9GGJ - chains A and B of the 4 polymer chains in the assembly; structure by X-ray diffraction, 2.00 A resolution.

[Chain A (and B)]
Protein: Argininosuccinate lyase, chloroplastic
From: Arabidopsis thaliana
Notes: EC 4.3.2.1; chain B of this document is another copy of the same molecule, construct and numbering; everything in this record applies to it too
UniProt: Q9LEU8 (ARLY_ARATH); numbering as in UniProt (aligned over 56-517)
Sequence (465 residues; each row starts with the number of its first residue):
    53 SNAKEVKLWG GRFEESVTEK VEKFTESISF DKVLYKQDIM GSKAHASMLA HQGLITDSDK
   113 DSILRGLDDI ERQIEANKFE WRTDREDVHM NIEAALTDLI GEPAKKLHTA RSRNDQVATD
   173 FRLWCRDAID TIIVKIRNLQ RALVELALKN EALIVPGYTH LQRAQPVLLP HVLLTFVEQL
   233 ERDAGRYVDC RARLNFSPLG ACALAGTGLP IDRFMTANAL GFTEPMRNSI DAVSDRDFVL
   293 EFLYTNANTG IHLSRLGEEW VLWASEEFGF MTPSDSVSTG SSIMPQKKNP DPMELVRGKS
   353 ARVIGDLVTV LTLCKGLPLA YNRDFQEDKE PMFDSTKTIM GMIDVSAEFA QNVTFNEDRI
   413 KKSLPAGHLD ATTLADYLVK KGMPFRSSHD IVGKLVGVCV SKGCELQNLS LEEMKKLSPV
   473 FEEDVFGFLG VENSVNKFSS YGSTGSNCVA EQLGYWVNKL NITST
Disordered / not traced: 53-66 (chain B: 53-63, 516-517)
Sequence notes: expression tag (53-55)
Swiss-Prot annotation at these positions:
  - active site: His212 (Proton acceptor), Ser333 (Proton donor)
  - binding site (2-(N(omega)-L-arginino)succinate): Ser79, Asn166, Thr211, Asn341, Tyr373, Gln378, Lys381
  - site: Glu346 (Increases basicity of active site His)
Ligand contacts:
  - argininosuccinate (AS1): Ser79, Asp83, Asp139, His141, Ser164, Arg165, Asn166, Val169, Ala255, Tyr373, Phe377, Gln378, Lys381
  - fumaric acid (FUM): Thr211, His212, Ala216, Gln217

[Interface between chain A and chain B]
Residue-residue contacts - 180 pairs, chain A then chain B:
  His160(A) with Phe437(B)
  Thr161(A) with Phe437(B)
  Gly209(A) with Leu256(B)
  Tyr210(A) with Leu256(B); Leu371(B); Ala372(B), hydrogen bond (backbone-backbone); Tyr373(B)
  Thr211(A) with Asn166(B); Ala255(B); Tyr373(B)
  His212(A) with Tyr373(B), hydrogen bond (backbone-backbone); Arg375(B)
  Ala216(A) with Leu256(B), hydrophobic
  Gln217(A) with Leu256(B)
  His223(A) with Asn280(B), hydrogen bond (backbone-side chain); Ser281(B), hydrogen bond; Ile282(B)
  Val224(A) with Ile282(B), hydrophobic; Leu371(B), hydrophobic
  Leu226(A) with Asn280(B)
  Thr227(A) with Asn280(B), hydrogen bond; Ile282(B); Asp283(B)
  Phe228(A) with Leu371(B), hydrophobic
  Glu230(A) with Arg279(B), salt bridge; Asp283(B)
  Gln231(A) with Asp283(B)
  Arg234(A) with Arg245(B); Met278(B); Asp283(B), salt bridge; Asp287(B), salt bridge; Asp289(B), salt bridge
  Gly237(A) with Arg245(B)
  Arg238(A) with Arg245(B); Asp289(B), salt bridge; Glu293(B), salt bridge
  Asp241(A) with Asp241(B); Arg245(B), salt bridge
  Arg245(A) with Arg234(B); Gly237(B); Arg238(B); Asp241(B), salt bridge
  Leu256(A) with Gly209(B); Tyr210(B); Gln217(B)
  Ala257(A) with Gln217(B); Val219(B), hydrophobic; Phe490(B); Ser495(B); Thr496(B), hydrogen bond (backbone-backbone)
  Gly258(A) with Phe490(B); Ser492(B); Ser495(B)
  Thr259(A) with Asp428(B); Phe490(B); Ser491(B), hydrogen bond (backbone-backbone); Ser492(B), hydrogen bond (backbone-side chain)
  Gly260(A) with Asp428(B), hydrogen bond (backbone-side chain); Lys432(B), hydrogen bond (backbone-side chain); Lys489(B); Ser491(B), hydrogen bond (backbone-side chain)
  Leu261(A) with Asp428(B); Val431(B), hydrophobic; Lys432(B)
  Arg265(A) with Tyr493(B), hydrogen bond (side chain-backbone)
  Phe266(A) with Tyr493(B), hydrophobic
  Pro277(A) with Tyr493(B), hydrophobic
  Met278(A) with Arg234(B); Tyr493(B)
  Arg279(A) with Glu230(B); Tyr493(B); Gly494(B); Gln504(B), hydrogen bond; Tyr507(B)
  Asn280(A) with His223(B), hydrogen bond (side chain-backbone); Leu226(B); Thr227(B), hydrogen bond; Gly494(B)
  Ser281(A) with His223(B), hydrogen bond; Gly494(B), hydrogen bond (backbone-backbone)
  Ile282(A) with His223(B); Val224(B), hydrophobic; Thr227(B)
  Asp283(A) with Thr227(B); Glu230(B); Gln231(B); Arg234(B), salt bridge
  Ser286(A) with Arg307(B), hydrogen bond (backbone-side chain)
  Asp287(A) with Arg234(B), salt bridge
  Asp289(A) with Arg234(B), salt bridge; Arg238(B), salt bridge; Asn300(B); His304(B), salt bridge
  Leu292(A) with Tyr296(B); Asn300(B); Ile303(B), hydrophobic
  Glu293(A) with Arg238(B), salt bridge; Tyr296(B), hydrogen bond (backbone-side chain)
  Tyr296(A) with Leu292(B); Glu293(B), hydrogen bond (side chain-backbone); Tyr296(B), hydrophobic
  Asn300(A) with Asp289(B); Leu292(B)
  Ile303(A) with Leu363(B); Cys366(B), hydrophobic; Lys367(B)
  His304(A) with Asp289(B), salt bridge
  Ser306(A) with Lys367(B); Gly368(B), hydrogen bond (side chain-backbone)
  Arg307(A) with Ser286(B), hydrogen bond (side chain-backbone); Cys366(B); Leu369(B), hydrogen bond (side chain-backbone); Pro370(B), hydrogen bond (side chain-backbone); Ala372(B), hydrogen bond (side chain-backbone); Asn374(B); Phe377(B)
  Glu310(A) with Gly368(B); Pro370(B)
  Glu311(A) with Pro370(B); Leu371(B), hydrogen bond (side chain-backbone)
  Arg349(A) with Lys367(B)
  Ser352(A) with Lys367(B)
  Leu359(A) with Leu363(B), hydrophobic
  Val360(A) with Val360(B), hydrophobic
  Leu363(A) with Ile303(B), hydrophobic; Leu359(B), hydrophobic
  Cys366(A) with Ile303(B), hydrophobic; Arg307(B)
  Lys367(A) with Ser306(B); Arg349(B); Ser352(B)
  Gly368(A) with Ser306(B), hydrogen bond (backbone-side chain); Glu310(B)
  Leu369(A) with Arg307(B), hydrogen bond (backbone-side chain)
  Pro370(A) with Arg307(B), hydrogen bond (backbone-side chain); Glu310(B); Glu311(B)
  Leu371(A) with Tyr210(B); Phe228(B), hydrophobic; Arg307(B); Glu311(B), hydrogen bond (backbone-side chain)
  Ala372(A) with Tyr210(B), hydrogen bond (backbone-backbone); Arg307(B), hydrogen bond (backbone-side chain)
  Tyr373(A) with Thr211(B); His212(B), hydrogen bond (backbone-backbone)
  Asn374(A) with His212(B); Arg307(B)
  Phe377(A) with Arg307(B)
  Asp428(A) with Thr259(B); Gly260(B), hydrogen bond (side chain-backbone); Leu261(B)
  Val431(A) with Leu261(B), hydrophobic
  Lys432(A) with Gly260(B), hydrogen bond (side chain-backbone)
  Phe437(A) with His160(B); Thr161(B)
  Arg438(A) with Lys157(B), hydrogen bond (side chain-backbone); His160(B)
  Lys489(A) with Gly260(B)
  Phe490(A) with Ala257(B); Gly258(B); Thr259(B)
  Ser491(A) with Thr259(B), hydrogen bond (backbone-backbone); Gly260(B)
  Ser492(A) with Gly252(B); Gly258(B); Thr259(B), hydrogen bond (side chain-backbone)
  Tyr493(A) with Arg265(B), hydrogen bond (backbone-side chain); Phe266(B), hydrophobic; Pro277(B); Met278(B); Arg279(B)
  Gly494(A) with Arg279(B); Asn280(B); Ser281(B), hydrogen bond (backbone-backbone)
  Ser495(A) with Ala257(B); Gly258(B)
  Thr496(A) with Ala257(B), hydrogen bond (backbone-backbone)
  Gln504(A) with Arg279(B), hydrogen bond
  Tyr507(A) with Arg279(B)
  Trp508(A) with Arg279(B)
Also at the interface, not in a pair above, chain A (94 interface residues in all): Leu106, Lys157, Lys158, Asn166, Leu213, Val219, Glu233, Asp235, Gly252, Ala255, Ile263, Leu314, Ile356, Arg375, Pro436
Also at the interface, not in a pair above, chain B (89 interface residues in all): Lys158, Leu213, Ala216, Ile263, Leu314, Ile356, Pro436

[In short]
The interface between chain A and chain B involves 94 residues on one side and 89 on the other; the contacts
include 42 hydrogen bonds and 15 salt bridges. Polar pairs include Glu230(A)-Arg279(B), Arg234(A)-Asp283(B)
and Arg234(A)-Asp287(B). Ligands of chain A: argininosuccinate and fumaric acid.
Both chains are Argininosuccinate lyase, chloroplastic (Arabidopsis thaliana). Entry 9GGJ (Crystal structure
of argininosuccinate lyase from Arabidopsis thaliana (AtASL) in complex with biological substrate and products
...) was determined by X-ray diffraction together with 9GGI from the same study.
